PDB entry 6LTY | X-ray diffraction, 3.28 A resolution | chains A and C of the 4 polymer chains in the assembly

[Chain A]
Protein: Putative antitoxin HigA3
Organism: Mycobacterium tuberculosis H37Rv
Reference sequence: O53333 (HIGA3_MYCTU); residues 1-109 here = UniProt positions 1-109
Sequence (117 residues; numbered 1 to 117; the number before each row is that of its first residue):
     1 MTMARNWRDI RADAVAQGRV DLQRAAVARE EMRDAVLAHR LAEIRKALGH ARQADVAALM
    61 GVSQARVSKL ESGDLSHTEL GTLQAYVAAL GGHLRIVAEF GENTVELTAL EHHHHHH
Disordered / not traced: 1-35, 114-117
Sequence notes: expression tag (110-117)
Swiss-Prot annotation at these positions:
  - DNA-binding region: Gln-53 to Ser-72 (H-T-H motif)
What the authors report for this chain:
  - conformationally variable residues (domain motion, loop rearrangement): Gln-64, Ser-76, His-77
  - binding site for the 20-nt DNA strand (chain C): Arg-52, Ser-63, Ala-65, Arg-66, Ser-68, His-77, Thr-78, Glu-79

[Chain C]
Molecule: 20-nt DNA strand
Sequence (20 nucleotides; row label = number of the first residue in the row):
     1 CCACGAGATA TAACCTAGAG

[Chain A / chain C interface]
Contacting residue pairs - 14 pairs, chain A then chain C:
  Gly-61(A) / DC14(C)  phosphate contact
  Val-62(A) / DA13(C)  phosphate contact
  Val-62(A) / DC14(C)  phosphate contact
  Ser-63(A) / DC14(C)  hydrogen bond to the phosphate
  Ala-65(A) / DC15(C)  base contact
  Arg-66(A) / DA12(C)  salt bridge to the phosphate
  Arg-66(A) / DA13(C)  salt bridge to the phosphate
  Lys-69(A) / DA13(C)  base contact
  Lys-69(A) / DC14(C)  base contact
  His-77(A) / DT11(C)  phosphate contact
  Thr-78(A) / DA12(C)  phosphate contact
  Glu-79(A) / DT11(C)  phosphate contact
  Glu-79(A) / DA12(C)  hydrogen bond to the phosphate
  Thr-82(A) / DA12(C)  hydrogen bond to the phosphate
Other interface residues (no listed pair), chain A (11 interface residues in all): Leu-70

[Overview]
Chain A and chain C form an interface of 11 and 5 residues respectively; the contacts include 3 hydrogen bonds
and 2 salt bridges. Among the polar pairs are Ser-63(A)/DC14(C), Glu-79(A)/DA12(C) and Thr-82(A)/DA12(C). The
paper reports a binding site for the 20-nt DNA strand (chain C) at Arg-52(A), Ser-63(A) and Ala-65(A) among
others; conformational variability at Gln-64(A), Ser-76(A) and His-77(A).
Chain A is Putative antitoxin HigA3 (Mycobacterium tuberculosis H37Rv) and chain C is a 20-nt DNA strand; the
structure, DNA bound antitoxin HigA3, was determined by X-ray diffraction, deposited together with 6LTZ.
